PDB entry 5T1O | solution NMR | chains A and B

# Chain A
Protein: Phosphocarrier protein NPr
From: Escherichia coli O157:H7
Notes: EC 2.7.11.-
UniProt: P0A9N2 (PTSO_ECO57); residue numbers follow UniProt; this construct covers 1-85
Sequence (85 residues; row label = number of the first residue in the row):
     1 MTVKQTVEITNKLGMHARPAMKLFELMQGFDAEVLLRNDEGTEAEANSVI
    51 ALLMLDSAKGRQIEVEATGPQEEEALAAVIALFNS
Curated features (UniProtKB/Swiss-Prot):
  - active site: His-16 (Pros-phosphohistidine intermediate)

# Chain B
Protein: Phosphoenolpyruvate-protein phosphotransferase PtsP
From: Escherichia coli (strain K12)
Notes: EC 2.7.3.9
UniProt: P37177 (PT1P_ECOLI); residue numbers follow UniProt; this construct covers 170-424
Sequence (256 residues; row label = number of the first residue in the row):
   169 GRIRALPAAPGVAIAEGWQDATLPLMEQVYQASTLDPALERERLTGALEE
   219 AANEFRRYSKRFAAGAQKETAAIFDLYSHLLSDTRLRRELFAEVDKGSVA
   269 EWAVKTVIEKFAEQFAALSDNYLKERAGDLRALGQRLLFHLDDANQGPNA
   319 WPERFILVADELSATTLAELPQDRLVGVVVRDGAANSQAAIMVRALGIPT
   369 VMGADIQPSVLHRRTLIVDGYRGELLVDPEPVLLQEYQRLISEEIELSRL
   419 AEDDVN
Unresolved in the structure: 169
Sequence notes: expression tag (169); engineered mutation Gln-356 (His in P37177)

# Interface between chain A and chain B
Residue-residue contacts (17):
  His-16(A) / Tyr-290(B)
  Arg-18(A) / Ala-240(B)
  Met-21(A) / Asp-243(B)
  Phe-24(A) / His-247(B)
  Asn-47(A) / Asp-251(B)
  Val-49(A) / His-247(B)
  Val-49(A) / Leu-248(B)
  Val-49(A) / Arg-253(B)
  Ile-50(A) / Phe-279(B)
  Ile-50(A) / Gln-282(B)
  Leu-53(A) / Phe-283(B)
  Leu-53(A) / Leu-286(B)
  Leu-53(A) / Leu-291(B)
  Asp-56(A) / Asp-288(B)
  Asp-56(A) / Leu-291(B)
  Ser-57(A) / Leu-286(B)
  Lys-59(A) / Asp-288(B)
Also at the interface, not in a pair above, chain A (15 interface residues in all): Ala-17, Ser-48, Leu-52, Met-54
Also at the interface, not in a pair above, chain B (16 interface residues in all): Leu-244, Lys-292, Arg-294

# In short
15 residues of chain A and 16 residues of chain B are in contact. From UniProt: active-site residue His-16(A)
on chain A.
Chain A is Phosphocarrier protein NPr (Escherichia coli O157:H7) and chain B is Phosphoenolpyruvate-protein
phosphotransferase PtsP (Escherichia coli (strain K12)); the structure, Solution-state NMR and SAXS structural
ensemble of NPr (1-85) in complex with EIN-Ntr (170-424), was determined by solution NMR.
